5F4U - chains A and B; structure by X-ray diffraction, 3.10 A resolution.

# Chain A (and B)
Name: ENVELOPE GLYCOPROTEIN GP120 of HIV-1 clade C
From: Human immunodeficiency virus 1
Notes: chain B of this document is another copy of the same molecule, construct and numbering; everything in this record applies to it too
Chain sequence (350 residues; row label = number of the first residue in the row; note: 93 numbers in that range are skipped by the numbering (no residue carries them; nothing is unmodelled there)):
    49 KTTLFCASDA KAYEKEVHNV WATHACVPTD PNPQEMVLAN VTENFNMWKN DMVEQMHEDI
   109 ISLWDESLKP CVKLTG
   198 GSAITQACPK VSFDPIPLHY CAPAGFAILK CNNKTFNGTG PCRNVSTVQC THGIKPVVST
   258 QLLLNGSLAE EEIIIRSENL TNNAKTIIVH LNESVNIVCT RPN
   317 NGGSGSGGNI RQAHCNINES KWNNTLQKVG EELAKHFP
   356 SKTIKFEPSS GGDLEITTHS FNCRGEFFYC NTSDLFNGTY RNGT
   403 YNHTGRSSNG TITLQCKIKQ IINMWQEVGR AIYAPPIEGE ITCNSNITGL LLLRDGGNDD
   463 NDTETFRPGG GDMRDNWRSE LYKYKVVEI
Disordered / not traced: 317-324, 458-463, 491 (chain B: 317-324, 458-463)
Cystine bridges: Cys54-Cys74, Cys119-Cys205, Cys218-Cys247, Cys228-Cys239, Cys296-Cys331, Cys378-Cys445, Cys385-Cys418
Ligand contacts:
  - 5VH (N'-[(1R,2R)-2-(carbamimidamidomethyl)-6-[[carbamimidoyl(methyl)amino]methyl]-2,3-dihydro-1H-inden-1-yl]-N-(4-chloranyl-3-fluoranyl-phenyl)ethanediamide): Val255, Ser256, Thr257, Glu370, Ile371, Ser375, Phe376, Asn377, Phe382, Ile424, Asn425, Met426, Trp427, Glu429, Val430, Gly431, Gly472, Gly473, Asp474, Met475
  - N-acetylglucosamine (NAG; 2-acetamido-2-deoxy-beta-D-glucopyranose), molecule 1: Asp211, Pro212, Leu261, Asn262, Phe376, Asn377, Cys445, Asn446, Ser447
  - N-acetylglucosamine (NAG), molecule 2: Asn234, Thr236, Gly237, Pro238, Ser274, Glu275, Asn276, Leu277
  - N-acetylglucosamine (NAG), molecule 3: Glu268, Glu269, Ile270, Asn289, Lys344, Glu348
  - N-acetylglucosamine (NAG), molecule 4: Glu275, Asn276, Thr278
  - N-acetylglucosamine (NAG), molecule 5: Glu362, Pro363, Ser388, Asp389, Asn392, Thr406, Gly407, Arg408
  - N-acetylglucosamine (NAG), molecule 6: Leu369, Thr372, Thr373, Asn386, Ser388
Reported in the primary citation:
  - binding site for 5VH: Met426, Glu429, Gly431

# Chain A / chain B interface
Pairs across the interface - 6 pairs, chain A then chain B:
  Asp57(A) - Lys63(B)  salt bridge
  Pro214(A) - Tyr61(B)
  Lys252(A) - Tyr61(B)  hydrogen bond
  Thr297(A) - Asn80(B)
  Thr444(A) - Pro79(B)
  Asn446(A) - Pro79(B)  hydrogen bond (side chain-backbone)
Other interface residues (no listed pair), chain A (7 interface residues in all): Asn230
Other interface residues (no listed pair), chain B (5 interface residues in all): Glu442

# Overview
Chain A and chain B form an interface of 7 and 5 residues respectively, with 2 hydrogen bonds and 1 salt
bridge. Among the polar pairs are Asp57(A)-Lys63(B), Lys252(A)-Tyr61(B) and Asn446(A)-Pro79(B). Chain A binds
6 copies of N-acetylglucosamine and compound 5VH. The paper reports a binding site for 5VH at Met426(A),
Glu429(A) and Gly431(A).
Chain A and chain B are both ENVELOPE GLYCOPROTEIN GP120 of HIV-1 clade C (Human immunodeficiency virus 1);
the structure, HIV-1 gp120 complex with BNM-IV-197, was determined by X-ray diffraction, deposited together
with 5F4L, 5F4P and 5F4R.
